Entry 1T7Q (X-ray diffraction, 1.80 A resolution); this record covers chain A.

# Chain A
Protein: Carnitine acetyltransferase
Organism: Mus musculus
Notes: EC 2.3.1.7
UniProt: P47934 (CACP_MOUSE); residues 30-626 here = UniProt positions 30-626
Amino-acid sequence (618 residues; numbered 9 to 626; the number before each row is that of its first residue):
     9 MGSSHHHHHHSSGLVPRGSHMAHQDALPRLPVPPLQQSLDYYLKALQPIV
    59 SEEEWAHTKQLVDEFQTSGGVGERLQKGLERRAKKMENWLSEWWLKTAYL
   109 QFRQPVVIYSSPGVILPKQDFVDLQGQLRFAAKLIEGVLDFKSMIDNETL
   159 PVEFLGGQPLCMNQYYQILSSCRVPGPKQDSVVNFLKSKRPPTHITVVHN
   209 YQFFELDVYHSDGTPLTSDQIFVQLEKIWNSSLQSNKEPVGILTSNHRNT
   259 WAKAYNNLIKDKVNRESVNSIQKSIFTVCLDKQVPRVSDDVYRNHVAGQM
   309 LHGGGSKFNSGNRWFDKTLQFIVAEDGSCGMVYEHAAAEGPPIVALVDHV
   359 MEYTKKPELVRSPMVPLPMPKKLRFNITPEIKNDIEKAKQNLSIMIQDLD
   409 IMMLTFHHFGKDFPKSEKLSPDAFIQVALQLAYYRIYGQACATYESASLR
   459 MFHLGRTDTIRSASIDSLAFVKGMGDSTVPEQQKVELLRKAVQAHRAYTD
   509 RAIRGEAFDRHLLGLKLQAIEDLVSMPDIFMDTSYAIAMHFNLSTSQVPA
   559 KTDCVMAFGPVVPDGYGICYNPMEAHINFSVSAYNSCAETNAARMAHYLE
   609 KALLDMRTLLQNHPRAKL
Unresolved in the structure: 9-26, 626
Sequence notes: expression tag (9-29); engineered mutation Ala565 (Phe in P47934)
Swiss-Prot annotation at these positions:
  - motif: Ala624 to Leu626 (Microbody targeting signal)
  - active site: His343 (Proton acceptor)
  - binding site (CoA): Lys419, Lys423 to Asp430, Ser456, Arg504, Gln555
  - binding site ((R)-carnitine): Tyr452, Ser454, Thr465
  - modified residue: Lys93 (N6-succinyllysine), Lys261 (N6-acetyllysine), Lys268 (N6-acetyllysine)
  - mutagenesis: Met564 (M564A: Lowers activity towards short-chain fatty acids; M564G: Lowers activity towards short-chain fatty acids. Strong increase in activity towards medium chain fatty acids)
Ligand contacts:
  - carnitine (152): Trp102, Tyr107, His343, Glu347, Tyr452, Ser454, Thr465, Arg518, Ser552, Thr553, Ser554, Phe566, Val569
  - coenzyme A (COA): Leu163, Tyr341, His343, Glu347, Gly348, Pro349, Lys419, Lys423, Lys426, Leu427, Ser428, Pro429, Asp430, Ala431, Glu453, Ser454, Ala455, Ser456, Ile468, Arg504, Thr507, Ile511, Ser554, Gln555, Val556
From the paper describing this entry:
  - catalytic residues: His343
  - binding site for carnitine: His343, Ser454
  - binding site for carnitine: Arg518 (citing earlier work)
  - binding site for coenzyme A: Gly348
  - conformationally variable residues (side-chain flip): Ile123, Glu347, Ser454
  - binding site for 1,2-ethanediol: Tyr341, Ser554, Met564, Phe566
  - specificity-determining residues: Met564
  - mutagenesis - M564G: increased catalytic activity on hexanoyl-CoA
  - mutagenesis - M564A: increased catalytic activity on medium-chain substrates
  - mutagenesis - F565A: unchanged catalytic activity on medium-chain substrates

# Overview
Chain A binds coenzyme A and carnitine. UniProt lists active-site residue His343, 12 CoA-binding residues, 3
(R)-carnitine-binding residues and one mutagenesis site. The paper reports the catalytic residue His343; M564G
increases catalytic activity on hexanoyl-CoA; 3 substitutions were tested in all.
Chain A is Carnitine acetyltransferase (Mus musculus); the structure, Crystal structure of the F565A mutant of
murine carnitine acetyltransferase in complex with carnitine and CoA, was determined by X-ray diffraction
(same publication as 1T7N and 1T7O).
